9EDW - chain A; structure by X-ray diffraction, 2.33 A resolution.

== Chain A ==
Protein: Non-specific serine/threonine protein kinase
Source organism: Candida albicans
Notes: EC 2.7.11.1
UniProt: A0A1D8PKB4 (A0A1D8PKB4_CANAL); residues 37-345 here = UniProt positions 37-345
Sequence (309 residues; numbered 37 to 345; the number before each row is that of its first residue):
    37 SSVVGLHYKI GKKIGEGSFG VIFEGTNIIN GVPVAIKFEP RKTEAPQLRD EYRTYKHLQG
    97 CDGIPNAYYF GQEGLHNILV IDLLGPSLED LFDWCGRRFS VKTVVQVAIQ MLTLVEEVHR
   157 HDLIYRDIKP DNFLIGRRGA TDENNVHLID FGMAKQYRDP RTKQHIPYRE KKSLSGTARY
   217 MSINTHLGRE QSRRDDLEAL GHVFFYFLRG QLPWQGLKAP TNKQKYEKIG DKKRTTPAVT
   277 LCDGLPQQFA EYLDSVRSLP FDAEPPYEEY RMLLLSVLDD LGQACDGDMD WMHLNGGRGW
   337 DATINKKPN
Unresolved in the structure: 343-345
Small-molecule neighbours: A1BIP (7-fluoro-2-(4-fluorophenyl)-3-(pyridin-4-yl)imidazo[1,2-a]pyridine): Ile-50, Glu-52, Gly-53, Ile-58, Ala-71, Lys-73, Glu-87, Tyr-91, Leu-115, Ile-117, Asp-118, Leu-119, Leu-120, Asp-167, Asn-168, Leu-170, Ile-185
Reported in the primary citation:
  - binding site for A1BIP: Glu-52, Asp-167

== Summary ==
Bound to chain A: compound A1BIP. From the paper: a binding site for A1BIP at Glu-52 and Asp-167.
Chain A is Non-specific serine/threonine protein kinase (Candida albicans); the structure, Crystal structure
of Yck2 from Candida albicans in complex with inhibitor 1f:
7-fluoro-2-(4-fluorophenyl)-3-(pyridin-4-yl)imidazo[1,2-a]pyridine, was determined by X-ray diffraction,
deposited together with 9EDV, 9EDX and 9EDY.
